3E70 - chain C; structure by X-ray diffraction, 1.97 A resolution.

[Chain C]
Name: Signal recognition particle receptor
From: Pyrococcus furiosus
UniProtKB: Q8U051 (Q8U051_PYRFU); numbering as in UniProt (aligned over 1-322)
Chain sequence (328 residues; row label = number of the first residue in the row; numbers below 1 keep their minus sign (Gly-5 is residue -5)):
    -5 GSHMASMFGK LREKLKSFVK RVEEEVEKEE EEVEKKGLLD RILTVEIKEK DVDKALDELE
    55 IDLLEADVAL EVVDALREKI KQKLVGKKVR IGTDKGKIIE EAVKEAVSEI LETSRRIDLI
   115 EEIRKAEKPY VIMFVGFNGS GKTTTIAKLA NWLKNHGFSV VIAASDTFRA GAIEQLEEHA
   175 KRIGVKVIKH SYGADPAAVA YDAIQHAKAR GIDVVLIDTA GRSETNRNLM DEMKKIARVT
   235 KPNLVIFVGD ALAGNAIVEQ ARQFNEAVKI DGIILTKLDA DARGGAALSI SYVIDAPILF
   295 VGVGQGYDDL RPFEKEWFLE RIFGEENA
Unresolved in the structure: -5 to 0, 28-35, 87-89, 319-322
Construct notes: expression tag (-5 to 0)
Small-molecule neighbours:
  - GDP (guanosine-5'-diphosphate), molecule 1: Phe131, Asn132, Gly133, Ser134, Gly135, Lys136, Thr137, Thr138, Lys142, Gln169, Thr270, Lys271, Asp273, Gly296, Val297, Gly298, Gln299
  - GDP, molecule 2: Ile182, Lys183, His184, Asp196, Gln199, His200, Ala203, Arg204
From the paper describing this entry:
  - catalytic residues: Asp160
  - binding site for GDP: Lys180, Ile182, His184, Asp196, His200, Arg204, Lys271, Asp273, Gln299
  - conformationally variable residues (loop rearrangement): Asp273, Gln299
  - contacts within the chain: His184-Asp196

[In short]
Chain C binds GDP. From the paper: the catalytic residue Asp160; a binding site for GDP at Lys180, Ile182 and
His184 among others.
Chain C is Signal recognition particle receptor (Pyrococcus furiosus); the structure, Structures and
conformations in solution of the Signal Recognition Particle Receptor from the Archaeon Pyrococcus Furiosus,
was determined by X-ray diffraction together with 3DM9 and 3DMD from the same study.
